Entry 6ONV (X-ray diffraction, 3.25 A resolution); this record covers chain A.

# Chain A
Protein: HIV-1 LM/HT Clade A/E CRF01 gp120
Source organism: Human immunodeficiency virus 1
UniProt: A0A0M3KKW9 (A0A0M3KKW9_9HIV1); the author numbering skips numbers that UniProt does not, so the offset changes along the chain: 44-124 = UniProt 1-81; 198-300 = UniProt 82-184; 317-355 = UniProt 185-223; 357-395 = UniProt 224-262; 1 more segments
Amino-acid sequence (355 residues; numbered 42 to 492; 96 numbers in that range are skipped by the numbering (no residue carries them; nothing is unmodelled there); the number before each row is that of its first residue):
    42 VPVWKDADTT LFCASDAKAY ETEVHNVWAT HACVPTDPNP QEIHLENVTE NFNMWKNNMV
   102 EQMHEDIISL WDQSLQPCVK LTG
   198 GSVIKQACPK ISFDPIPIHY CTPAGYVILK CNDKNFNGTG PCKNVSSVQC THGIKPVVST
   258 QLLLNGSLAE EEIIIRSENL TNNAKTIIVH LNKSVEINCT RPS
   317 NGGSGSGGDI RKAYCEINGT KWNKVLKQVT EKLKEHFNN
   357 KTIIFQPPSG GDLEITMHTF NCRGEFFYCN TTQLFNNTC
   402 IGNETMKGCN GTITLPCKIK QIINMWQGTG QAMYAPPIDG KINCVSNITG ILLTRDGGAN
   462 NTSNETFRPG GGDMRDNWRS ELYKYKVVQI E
Not modelled in the structure: 42-43, 317-324, 402-408, 492
Disulfide bonds: C54-C74, C119-C205, C218-C247, C228-C239, C296-C331, C378-C445, C385-C418, C395-C410
Covalent attachments: N-acetylglucosamine (NAG) linked to N234, N241, N262, N276, N289, N295, N334, N355, N386, N448
Construct notes: expression tag (42-43); engineered mutation Y61 (His18 in A0A0M3KKW9), H105 (Gln62 in A0A0M3KKW9), I108 (Val65 in A0A0M3KKW9), T375 (His242 in A0A0M3KKW9), D474 (Asn335 in A0A0M3KKW9), M475 (Ile336 in A0A0M3KKW9), R476 (Lys337 in A0A0M3KKW9)
Ligand contacts: MWA ((3S)-N-(4-chloro-3-fluorophenyl)-1-(methylsulfonyl)piperidine-3-carboxamide): V255, S256, T257, D368, E370, I371, T375, F376, N377, F382, I424, N425, M426, W427, G429, G473, M475
From the paper describing this entry:
  - binding site for MWA: V255, T257, D368, E370, I371, T375, F376, F382, I424, N425, G429, G473, M475
  - mutagenesis - D368A: increased binding to MWA
  - mutagenesis - D368R: decreased binding to MWA
  - mutagenesis - D368R/E370R, E370R: abolished binding to MWA

# In short
Bound to chain A: compound MWA. N-acetylglucosamine is covalently linked to N234, N241, N262, N276, N289 and
N295 and 4 more. From the paper: a binding site for MWA at V255, T257 and D368 among others; D368R/E370R and
E370R abolish binding to MWA; 4 substitutions were tested in all.
Chain A is HIV-1 LM/HT Clade A/E CRF01 gp120 (Human immunodeficiency virus 1); the structure, Crystal
structure of HIV-1 LM/HT Clade A/E CRF01 gp120 core in complex with (S)-MCG-III-027-D05, was determined by
X-ray diffraction (same publication as 6ONE, 6ONF, 6ONH and 6P9N).
